8Y3C - chains E and I of the 16 polymer chains in the assembly; structure by electron microscopy, 5.21 A resolution (low resolution: residue-level contacts below are approximate; hydrogen-bond / salt-bridge calls are withheld).

[Chain E]
Molecule: Histone H3.1
From: Homo sapiens
Reference sequence: P68431 (H31_HUMAN); residues 0-135 here correspond to UniProt positions 1-136 (UniProt number = residue number + 1)
Sequence (139 residues; numbered -3 to 135; the number before each row is that of its first residue; numbers below 1 keep their minus sign (Gly-3 is residue -3)):
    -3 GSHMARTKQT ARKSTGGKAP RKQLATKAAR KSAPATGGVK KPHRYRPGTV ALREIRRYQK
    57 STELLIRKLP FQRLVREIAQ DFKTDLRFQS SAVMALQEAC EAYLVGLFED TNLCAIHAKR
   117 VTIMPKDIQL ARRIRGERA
Disordered / not traced: -3 to 37, 135
Sequence notes: expression tag (-3 to -1)

[Chain I]
Molecule: 250-nt DNA strand
Sequence (250 nucleotides; each row starts with the number of its first residue):
     1 ATCGGATGTA TATATCTGAC ACGTGCCTGG AGACTAGGGA GTAATCCCCT TGGCGGTTAA
    61 AACGCGGGGG ACAGCGCGTA CGTGCGTTTA AGCGGTGCTA GAGCTGTCTA CGACCAATTG
   121 AGCTCGAGCC TGGAGACTAG GGAGTAATCC CCTTGGCGGT TAAAACGCGG GGGACAGCGC
   181 GTACGTGCGT TTAAGCGGTG CTAGAGCTGT CTACGACCAA TTGAGCGGCC TCGGCACCGG
   241 GATTCTCGAT

[How chain E and chain I interact]
Contacting residue pairs (18):
  Arg40(E) - DC85(I)
  Tyr41(E) - DG8(I)
  Tyr41(E) - DG84(I)
  Tyr41(E) - DC85(I)
  Gly44(E) - DG84(I)
  Ala47(E) - DG84(I)
  Arg49(E) - DT9(I)
  Lys56(E) - DT11(I)
  Arg63(E) - DC93(I)
  Lys64(E) - DC93(I)
  Leu65(E) - DG92(I)
  Leu65(E) - DC93(I)
  Pro66(E) - DG92(I)
  Arg69(E) - DG92(I)
  Asp81(E) - DA102(I)
  Arg83(E) - DG101(I)
  Arg83(E) - DA102(I)
  Lys115(E) - DG74(I)
Also at the interface, not in a pair above, chain E (18 interface residues in all): His39, Arg42, Pro43, Val46
Also at the interface, not in a pair above, chain I (13 interface residues in all): DA73, DT83, DA91

[Summary]
Chain E and chain I form an interface of 18 and 13 residues respectively.
Here chain E is Histone H3.1 (Homo sapiens) and chain I is a 250-nt DNA strand. Entry 8Y3C (Cryo-EM structure
of the overlapping di-nucleosome (closed form)) was determined by electron microscopy, deposited together with
8Y3D, 8Y3E and 8Y3F.
